Entry 8FRQ (X-ray diffraction, 2.89 A resolution); this record covers chains A and B.

== Chain A ==
Protein: Lysine-specific histone demethylase 1A
Source organism: Homo sapiens
Notes: EC 1.14.99.66
UniProtKB: O60341 (KDM1A_HUMAN); residues 1-852 here = UniProt positions 1-852
Chain sequence (871 residues; numbered -18 to 852; the number before each row is that of its first residue; numbers below 1 keep their minus sign (Gly-18 is residue -18)):
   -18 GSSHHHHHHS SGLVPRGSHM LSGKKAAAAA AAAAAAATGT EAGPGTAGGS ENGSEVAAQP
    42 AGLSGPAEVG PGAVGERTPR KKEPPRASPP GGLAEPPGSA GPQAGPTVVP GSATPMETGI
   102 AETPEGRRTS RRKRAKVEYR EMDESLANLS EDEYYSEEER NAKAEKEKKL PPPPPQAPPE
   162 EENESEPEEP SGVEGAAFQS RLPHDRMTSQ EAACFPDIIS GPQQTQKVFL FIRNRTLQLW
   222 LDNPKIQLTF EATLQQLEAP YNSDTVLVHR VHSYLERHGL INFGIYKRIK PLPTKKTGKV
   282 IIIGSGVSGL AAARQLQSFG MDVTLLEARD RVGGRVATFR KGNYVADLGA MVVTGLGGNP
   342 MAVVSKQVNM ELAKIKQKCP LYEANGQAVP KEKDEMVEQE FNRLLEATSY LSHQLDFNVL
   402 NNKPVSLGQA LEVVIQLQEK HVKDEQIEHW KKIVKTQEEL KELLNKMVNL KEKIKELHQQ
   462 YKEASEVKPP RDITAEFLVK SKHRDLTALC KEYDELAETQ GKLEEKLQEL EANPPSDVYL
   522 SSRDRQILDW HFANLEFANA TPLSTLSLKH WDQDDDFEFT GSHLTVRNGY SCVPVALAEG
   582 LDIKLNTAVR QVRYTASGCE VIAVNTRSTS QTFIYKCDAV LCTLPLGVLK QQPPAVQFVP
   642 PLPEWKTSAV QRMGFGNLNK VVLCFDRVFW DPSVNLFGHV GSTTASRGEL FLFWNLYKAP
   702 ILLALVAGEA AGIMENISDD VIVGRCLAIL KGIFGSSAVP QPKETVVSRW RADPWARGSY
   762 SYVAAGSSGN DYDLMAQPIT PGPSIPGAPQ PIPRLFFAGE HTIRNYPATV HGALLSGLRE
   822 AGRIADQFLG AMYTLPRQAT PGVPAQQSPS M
Not modelled in the structure: -18 to 170, 837-852
Construct notes: expression tag (-18 to 0)
Residues lining bound ligands: XF6 ([(2R,3S,4R,5R)-5-(6-amino-9H-purin-9-yl)-3,4-dihydroxyoxolan-2-yl]methyl (2R,3S,4S)-5-[(4aS)-7,8-dimethyl-5-(3-{4-[(5-methyl-1,3,4-thiadiazol-2-yl)carbamoyl]phenyl}propanoyl)-2,4-dioxo-3,4,4a,5-tetrahydrobenzo[g]pteridin-10(2H)-yl]-2,3,4-trihydroxypentyl dihydrogen diphosphate (non-preferred name)): Ile284, Gly285, Ser286, Gly287, Val288, Ser289, Gly290, Leu307, Glu308, Ala309, Arg310, Gly314, Gly315, Arg316, Val317, Leu329, Gly330, Ala331, Met332, Val333, Thr335, Ile356, Gln358, Phe538, Ala539, Asp555, Asp556, Glu559, His564, Thr588, Ala589, Val590, Thr624, Leu625, Pro626, Val629, Val637, Leu659, Lys661, Trp695, Trp751, Trp756, Ser760, Tyr761, Gly800, Glu801, Pro808, Ala809, Thr810, Val811, His812, Ala814
Reported in the primary citation:
  - mutagenesis - T684DEL/T685DEL/A686DEL/S687DEL: increased growth in response to AW4

== Chain B ==
Protein: REST corepressor 1
Source organism: Homo sapiens
UniProtKB: Q9UKL0 (RCOR1_HUMAN); residues 305-440 here correspond to UniProt positions 308-443 (UniProt number = residue number + 3)
Chain sequence (144 residues; row label = number of the first residue in the row):
   297 GPLGSPEFRA KRKPPKGMFL SQEDVEAVSA NATAATTVLR QLDMELVSVK RQIQNIKQTN
   357 SALKEKLDGG IEPYRLPEVI QKCNARWTTE EQLLAVQAIR KYGRDFQAIS DVIGNKSVVQ
   417 VKNFFVNYRR RFNIDEVLQE WEAE
Not modelled in the structure: 297-307
Construct notes: expression tag (297-304)

== Interface between chain A and chain B ==
Residue-residue contacts (90; chain A residue first):
  Glu381(A) with Met314(B)
  Arg384(A) with Pro311(B); Lys312(B), hydrogen bond (side chain-backbone); Gly313(B); Met314(B)
  Leu385(A) with Met314(B)
  Glu387(A) with Pro311(B)
  Ala388(A) with Leu316(B), hydrophobic
  Tyr391(A) with Arg308(B); Lys309(B); Pro310(B)
  Gln395(A) with Arg308(B)
  Leu396(A) with Gln318(B)
  Gln417(A) with Val324(B); Ala331(B)
  Leu418(A) with Phe315(B); Val321(B), hydrophobic; Val324(B), hydrophobic
  Gln419(A) with Gly313(B), hydrogen bond (side chain-backbone); Met314(B); Phe315(B), hydrogen bond (side chain-backbone); Leu316(B)
  Lys421(A) with Asp320(B), salt bridge
  His422(A) with Phe315(B)
  Lys424(A) with Leu335(B); Leu338(B); Asp339(B), salt bridge
  Asp425(A) with Leu338(B)
  Gln427(A) with Leu342(B)
  Ile428(A) with Leu338(B); Glu341(B); Leu342(B), hydrophobic
  Trp431(A) with Leu342(B); Val345(B), hydrophobic; Lys346(B); Ile349(B), hydrophobic
  Ile434(A) with Ile349(B), hydrophobic
  Val435(A) with Ile349(B), hydrophobic
  Gln438(A) with Ile352(B); Lys353(B); Asn356(B), hydrogen bond (backbone-side chain)
  Glu439(A) with Ile352(B)
  Leu441(A) with Asn356(B)
  Lys442(A) with Thr355(B); Asn356(B); Leu359(B)
  Leu445(A) with Asn356(B); Leu359(B), hydrophobic
  Asn446(A) with Leu359(B)
  Met448(A) with Leu363(B), hydrophobic
  Val449(A) with Leu359(B); Lys362(B); Leu363(B), hydrophobic
  Lys452(A) with Lys362(B); Leu363(B); Asp364(B), hydrogen bond (side chain-backbone); Gly366(B), hydrogen bond (side chain-backbone); Ile367(B)
  Ile455(A) with Tyr370(B), hydrophobic
  Lys456(A) with Tyr370(B), hydrogen bond
  His459(A) with Pro369(B); Tyr370(B)
  Tyr462(A) with Leu372(B), hydrophobic
  Ile474(A) with Leu389(B), hydrophobic; Gln393(B)
  Thr475(A) with Gln393(B)
  Phe478(A) with Leu390(B), hydrophobic; Gln393(B); Ala394(B), hydrophobic; Lys397(B)
  Lys481(A) with Leu390(B); Val408(B)
  Ser482(A) with Lys397(B); Tyr398(B)
  His484(A) with Leu372(B); Val375(B)
  Arg485(A) with Tyr398(B); Ala404(B); Asp407(B); Val408(B)
  Asp486(A) with Lys397(B), salt bridge; Tyr398(B), hydrogen bond
  Leu487(A) with Tyr370(B); Leu372(B), hydrophobic
  Cys491(A) with Ile367(B), hydrophobic
  Tyr494(A) with Leu363(B); Gly366(B); Ile367(B), hydrophobic
  Asp495(A) with Arg371(B), salt bridge
  Glu505(A) with Lys360(B), salt bridge
Interface residues without a listed pair, chain A (55 interface residues in all): Leu392, Phe398, Leu401, Val414, Val415, Glu420, Lys432, Glu477, Gln501
Interface residues without a listed pair, chain B (53 interface residues in all): Ser325, Val334, Gln348, Pro373, Glu386, Asp401

== In short ==
55 residues of chain A and 53 residues of chain B are in contact, with 8 hydrogen bonds and 5 salt bridges.
Among the polar pairs are Lys421(A)-Asp320(B), Lys424(A)-Asp339(B) and Asp486(A)-Lys397(B). Ligands of chain
A: compound XF6. From the paper: T684DEL/T685DEL/A686DEL/S687DEL of chain A increase growth in response to
AW4.
Here chain A is Lysine-specific histone demethylase 1A and chain B is REST corepressor 1, both from Homo
sapiens. Entry 8FRQ (LSD1-CoREST in complex with T14, long soaking) was determined by X-ray diffraction
together with 8BOP, 8BOX, 8F2Z, 8F30, 8F59, 8F6S and 18 further entries from the same study.
